Entry 7K8B (electron microscopy, 2.94 A resolution); this record covers chain A.

# Chain A
Molecule: Drug exporters of the RND superfamily-like protein
Organism: Mycolicibacterium smegmatis
UniProt: I7G2R2 (I7G2R2_MYCS2); residues 1-1013 here = UniProt positions 1-1013
Chain sequence (1013 residues; each row starts with the number of its first residue):
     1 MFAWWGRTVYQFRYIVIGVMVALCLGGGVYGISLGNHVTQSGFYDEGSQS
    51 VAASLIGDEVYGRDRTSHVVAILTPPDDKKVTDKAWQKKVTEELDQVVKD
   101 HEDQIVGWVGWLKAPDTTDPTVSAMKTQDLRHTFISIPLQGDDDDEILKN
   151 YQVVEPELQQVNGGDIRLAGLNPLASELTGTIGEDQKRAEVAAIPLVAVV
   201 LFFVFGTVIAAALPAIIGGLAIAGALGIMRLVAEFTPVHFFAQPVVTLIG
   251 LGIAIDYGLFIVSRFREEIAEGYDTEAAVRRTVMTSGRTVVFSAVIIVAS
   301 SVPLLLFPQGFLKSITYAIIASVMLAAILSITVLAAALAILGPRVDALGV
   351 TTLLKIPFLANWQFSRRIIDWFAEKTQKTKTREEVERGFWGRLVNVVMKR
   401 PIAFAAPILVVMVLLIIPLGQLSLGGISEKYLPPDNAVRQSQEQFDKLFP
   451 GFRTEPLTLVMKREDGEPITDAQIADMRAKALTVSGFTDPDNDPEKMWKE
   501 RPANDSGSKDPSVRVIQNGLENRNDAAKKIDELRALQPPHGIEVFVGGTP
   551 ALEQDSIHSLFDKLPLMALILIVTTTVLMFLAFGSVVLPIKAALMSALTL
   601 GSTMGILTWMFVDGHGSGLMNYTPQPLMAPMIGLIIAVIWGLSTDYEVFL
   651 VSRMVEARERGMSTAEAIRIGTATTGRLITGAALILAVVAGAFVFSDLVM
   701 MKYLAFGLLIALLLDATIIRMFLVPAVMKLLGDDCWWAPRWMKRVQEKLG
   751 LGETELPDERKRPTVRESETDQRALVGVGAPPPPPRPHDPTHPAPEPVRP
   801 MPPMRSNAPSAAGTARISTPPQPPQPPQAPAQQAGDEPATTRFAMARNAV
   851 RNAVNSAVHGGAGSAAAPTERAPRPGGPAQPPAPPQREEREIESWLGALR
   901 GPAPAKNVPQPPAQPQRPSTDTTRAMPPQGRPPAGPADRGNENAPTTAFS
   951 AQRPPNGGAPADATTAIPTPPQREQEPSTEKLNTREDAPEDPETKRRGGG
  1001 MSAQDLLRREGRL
Not modelled in the structure: 351-381, 758-1013
Reported in the primary citation:
  - conformationally variable residues (loop rearrangement): Ser423, Asn524

# Summary
From the paper: conformational variability at Ser423 and Asn524.
Chain A is Drug exporters of the RND superfamily-like protein (Mycolicibacterium smegmatis); the structure,
CryoEM structure of a trehalose monomycolate transporter in lipid nanodiscs, was determined by electron
microscopy, deposited together with 7K7M, 7K8A, 7K8C, 7K8D and 7N6B.
